2DPU - chains E and A of the 3 polymer chains in the assembly; structure by X-ray diffraction, 3.10 A resolution.

[Chain E]
Molecule: 11-nt DNA strand
Sequence (11 nucleotides; each row starts with the number of its first residue):
     1 CTATGAACAT T

[Chain A]
Protein: Replication termination protein
Source organism: Bacillus subtilis
UniProt: P68732 (RTP_BACSU); residues 1-122 here correspond to UniProt positions 8-129 (UniProt number = residue number + 7)
Chain sequence (122 residues; numbered 1 to 122; the number before each row is that of its first residue):
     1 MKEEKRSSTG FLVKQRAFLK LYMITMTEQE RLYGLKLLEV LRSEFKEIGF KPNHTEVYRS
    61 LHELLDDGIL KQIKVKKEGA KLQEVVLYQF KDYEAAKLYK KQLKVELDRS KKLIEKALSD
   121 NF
Not modelled in the structure: 1-7
Differences from the reference sequence: engineered mutation Ser110 (Cys117 in P68732)

[Interface between chain E and chain A]
Contacting residue pairs (18):
  DA3(E) with Tyr33(A), hydrogen bond to the phosphate; Leu35(A), phosphate contact; Tyr58(A), sugar contact; Gln83(A), sugar contact; Val85(A), phosphate contact
  DT4(E) with Tyr33(A), phosphate contact; Gly34(A), phosphate contact; Leu35(A), hydrogen bond to the phosphate; His54(A), base contact; Tyr58(A), hydrogen bond to the phosphate; Val86(A), hydrogen bond to the phosphate
  DG5(E) with His54(A), hydrogen bond to the base; Tyr58(A), base contact; His62(A), salt bridge to the phosphate; Gln72(A), hydrogen bond to the phosphate; Tyr88(A), hydrogen bond to the phosphate
  DA6(E) with Thr55(A), hydrogen bond to the base; His62(A), phosphate contact
Also at the interface, not in a pair above, chain E (6 interface residues in all): DT2, DA7

[Summary]
6 residues of chain E and 12 residues of chain A are in contact, with 8 hydrogen bonds and 1 salt bridge.
Among the polar pairs are DG5(E)-His54(A), DA6(E)-Thr55(A) and DA3(E)-Tyr33(A).
Chain E is an 11-nt DNA strand and chain A is Replication termination protein (Bacillus subtilis); the
structure, Crystal structure of the replication termination protein in complex with a pseudosymmetric 21mer
B-site DNA, was determined by X-ray diffraction.
